Entry 4YA0 (X-ray diffraction, 2.80 A resolution); this record covers chains K and W of the 30 polymer chains in the assembly.

[Chain K]
Name: Proteasome subunit beta type-5
Organism: Saccharomyces cerevisiae (strain ATCC 204508 / S288c)
Notes: EC 3.4.25.1
Reference sequence: P30656 (PSB5_YEAST); residues 1-212 here correspond to UniProt positions 76-287 (UniProt number = residue number + 75)
Sequence (212 residues; each row starts with the number of its first residue):
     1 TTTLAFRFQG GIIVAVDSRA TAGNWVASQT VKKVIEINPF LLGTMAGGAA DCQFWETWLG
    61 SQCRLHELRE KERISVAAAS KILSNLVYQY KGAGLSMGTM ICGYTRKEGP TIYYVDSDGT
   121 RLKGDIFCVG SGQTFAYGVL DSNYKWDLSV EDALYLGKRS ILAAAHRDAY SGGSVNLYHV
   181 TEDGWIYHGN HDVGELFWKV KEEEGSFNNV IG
Ion coordination: Mg2+: A165, D168, S171 (shared with D204(W) of chain W)

[Chain W]
Name: Proteasome subunit beta type-3
Organism: Saccharomyces cerevisiae (strain ATCC 204508 / S288c)
Notes: EC 3.4.25.1
Reference sequence: P25451 (PSB3_YEAST); residues 0-204 here correspond to UniProt positions 1-205 (UniProt number = residue number + 1)
Sequence (205 residues; each row starts with the number of its first residue; numbering starts at 0):
     0 MSDPSSINGG IVVAMTGKDC VAIACDLRLG SQSLGVSNKF EKIFHYGHVF LGITGLATDV
    60 TTLNEMFRYK TNLYKLKEER AIEPETFTQL VSSSLYERRF GPYFVGPVVA GINSKSGKPF
   120 IAGFDLIGCI DEAKDFIVSG TASDQLFGMC ESLYEPNLEP EDLFETISQA LLNAADRDAL
   180 SGWGAVVYII KKDEVVKRYL KMRQD
Unresolved in the structure: 0
Ion coordination: Mg2+: D204 (shared with A165(K), D168(K), S171(K) of chain K)
UniProt features mapped onto this chain:
  - modified residue: S30 (Phosphoserine)
  - cross-link: K69 (Glycyl lysine isopeptide (Lys-Gly) (interchain with G-Cter in ubiquitin))

[How chain K and chain W interact]
Contacting residue pairs (44):
  R19(K) - D204(W)  salt bridge
  N24(K) - S5(W)
  N24(K) - D177(W)
  N24(K) - A178(W)  hydrogen bond (backbone-backbone)
  N24(K) - L179(W)
  W25(K) - Q144(W)
  W25(K) - R176(W)
  V26(K) - R176(W)  hydrogen bond (backbone-side chain)
  V26(K) - D177(W)
  V26(K) - A178(W)
  A27(K) - R176(W)  hydrogen bond (backbone-side chain)
  S28(K) - R176(W)
  Q29(K) - D175(W)  hydrogen bond (side chain-backbone)
  F135(K) - L33(W)  hydrophobic
  A165(K) - D204(W)
  H166(K) - W182(W)  hydrogen bond (backbone-side chain)
  H166(K) - Q203(W)  hydrogen bond (side chain-backbone)
  R167(K) - S32(W)
  R167(K) - G34(W)  hydrogen bond (side chain-backbone)
  R167(K) - W182(W)
  D168(K) - S32(W)
  A169(K) - R27(W)
  A169(K) - S32(W)  hydrogen bond (backbone-backbone)
  A169(K) - A178(W)
  A169(K) - L179(W)  hydrophobic
  Y170(K) - S32(W)
  Y170(K) - A178(W)  hydrophobic
  S171(K) - D204(W)
  G172(K) - D204(W)
  G173(K) - R202(W)  hydrogen bond (backbone-side chain)
  G173(K) - D204(W)  hydrogen bond (backbone-side chain)
  D192(K) - R202(W)  salt bridge
  V193(K) - R202(W)
  V193(K) - D204(W)
  G194(K) - R202(W)
  F197(K) - Q203(W)
  W198(K) - K200(W)
  W198(K) - M201(W)
  W198(K) - Q203(W)
  N209(K) - N37(W)
  N209(K) - K38(W)  hydrogen bond (backbone-side chain)
  V210(K) - N37(W)
  V210(K) - Q203(W)
  G212(K) - K200(W)  hydrogen bond (backbone-side chain)
Interface residues without a listed pair, chain K (26 interface residues in all): I211
Interface residues without a listed pair, chain W (21 interface residues in all): Q31, V35

[Summary]
26 residues of chain K face 21 of chain W across their interface, with 12 hydrogen bonds and 2 salt bridges.
Polar pairs include R19(K)-D204(W), D192(K)-R202(W) and V26(K)-R176(W). The Mg2+ site is built by A165(K),
D168(K), S171(K) and D204(W).
Here chain K is Proteasome subunit beta type-5 and chain W is Proteasome subunit beta type-3, both from
Saccharomyces cerevisiae (strain ATCC 204508 / S288c). Entry 4YA0 (Yeast 20S proteasome beta2-H116E mutant in
complex with Ac-PAE-ep) was determined by X-ray diffraction (same publication as 4Y69, 4Y6A, 4Y6V, 4Y6Z, 4Y70,
4Y74 and 34 further entries).
